Entry 8CLD (X-ray diffraction, 3.20 A resolution); this record covers chains B and F of the 6 polymer chains in the assembly.

Chain B:
Protein: Tubulin beta-2B chain
Source organism: Bos taurus
Reference sequence: Q6B856 (TBB2B_BOVIN); numbering as in UniProt (aligned over 1-445)
Chain sequence (445 residues; numbered 1 to 445; the number before each row is that of its first residue):
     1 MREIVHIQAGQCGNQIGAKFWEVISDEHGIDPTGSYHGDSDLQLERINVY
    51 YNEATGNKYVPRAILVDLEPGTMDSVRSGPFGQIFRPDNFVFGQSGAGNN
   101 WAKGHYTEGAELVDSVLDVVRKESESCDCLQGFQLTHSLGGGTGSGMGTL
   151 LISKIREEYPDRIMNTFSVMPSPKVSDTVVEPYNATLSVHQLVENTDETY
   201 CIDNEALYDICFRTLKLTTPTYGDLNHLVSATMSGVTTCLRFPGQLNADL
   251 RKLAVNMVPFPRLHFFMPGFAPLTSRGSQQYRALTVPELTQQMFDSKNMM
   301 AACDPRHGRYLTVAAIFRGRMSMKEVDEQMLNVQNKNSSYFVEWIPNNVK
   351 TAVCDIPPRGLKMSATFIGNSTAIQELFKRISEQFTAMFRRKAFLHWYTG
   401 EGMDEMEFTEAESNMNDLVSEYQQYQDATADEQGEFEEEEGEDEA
Disordered / not traced: 1, 429-445
Small-molecule neighbours: GDP (guanosine-5'-diphosphate): Gly10, Gln11, Cys12, Gln15, Ile16, Asn99, Ser138, Gly140, Gly141, Gly142, Thr143, Gly144, Val169, Pro171, Val175, Asp177, Glu181, Asn204, Leu207, Tyr222, Leu225, Asn226
Curated features (UniProtKB/Swiss-Prot):
  - motif: Met1 to Ile4 (MREI motif)
  - binding site (GTP): Gln11, Glu69, Ser138, Gly142, Thr143, Gly144, Asn204, Asn226
  - binding site (Mg(2+)): Glu69
  - modified residue: Ser40 (Phosphoserine), Thr55 (Phosphothreonine), Lys58 (N6-acetyllysine), Ser172 (Phosphoserine), Thr285 (Phosphothreonine), Thr290 (Phosphothreonine), Arg318 (Omega-N-methylarginine), Glu438 (5-glutamyl polyglutamate)
  - cross-link (Glycyl lysine isopeptide (Lys-Gly)): Lys58 (interchain with G-Cter in ubiquitin), Lys324 (interchain with G-Cter in ubiquitin)

Chain F:
Protein: Tubulin tyrosine ligase
Source organism: Pavo cristatus
Reference sequence: A0A8C9FGJ1 (A0A8C9FGJ1_PAVCR); residues 1-378 here = UniProt positions 1-378
Chain sequence (384 residues; row label = number of the first residue in the row):
     1 MYTFVVRDENSSVYAEVSRLLLATGQWKRLRKDNPRFNLMLGERNRLPFG
    51 RLGHEPGLVQLVNYYRGADKLCRKASLVKLIKTSPELSESCTWFPESYVI
   101 YPTNLKTPVAPAQNGIRHLINNTRTDEREVFLAAYNRRREGREGNVWIAK
   151 SSAGAKGEGILISSEASELLDFIDEQGQVHVIQKYLEKPLLLEPGHRKFD
   201 IRSWVLVDHLYNIYLYREGVLRTSSEPYNSANFQDKTCHLTNHCIQKEYS
   251 KNYGRYEEGNEMFFEEFNQYLMDALNTTLENSILLQIKHIIRSCLMCIEP
   301 AISTKHLHYQSFQLFGFDFMVDEELKVWLIEVNGAPACAQKLYAELCQGI
   351 VDVAISSVFPLADTGQKTSQPTSIFIKLHHHHHH
Disordered / not traced: 104-125, 151-159, 248-251, 363-371, 381-384
Construct notes: expression tag (379-384)
Small-molecule neighbours: AMP-PCP (ACP; phosphomethylphosphonic acid adenylate ester): Lys74, Pro95, Ile148, Lys150, Gln183, Lys184, Tyr185, Leu186, Lys198, Asp200, Arg202, Arg222, His239, Leu240, Thr241, Asn242, Asp318, Met320, Ile330, Glu331, Asn333

Chain B / chain F interface:
Pairs across the interface (10):
  Leu331(B) - Arg36(F)
  Leu331(B) - Pro56(F)
  Leu331(B) - Gly57(F)
  Gln334(B) - Arg36(F)
  Asn335(B) - Thr3(F)
  Asn335(B) - Arg36(F)  hydrogen bond
  Asn335(B) - Gly57(F)  hydrogen bond (side chain-backbone)
  Asn335(B) - Leu58(F)
  Ser338(B) - Leu30(F)
  Ser338(B) - Asn34(F)  hydrogen bond
Interface residues without a listed pair, chain B (6 interface residues in all): Glu343, Asn347
Interface residues without a listed pair, chain F (9 interface residues in all): Asp33, Glu55

Summary:
6 residues of chain B face 9 of chain F across their interface, with 3 hydrogen bonds. Polar pairs include
Asn335(B)-Arg36(F), Asn335(B)-Gly57(F) and Ser338(B)-Asn34(F). Ligands of chain B: GDP. Ligands of chain F:
AMP-PCP.
Chain B is Tubulin beta-2B chain (Bos taurus) and chain F is Tubulin tyrosine ligase (Pavo cristatus); the
structure, Ansamitocin P3 bound to tubulin (T2R-TTL) complex, was determined by X-ray diffraction, deposited
together with 8CL9, 8CLB, 8CLC, 8CLE, 8CLF, 8CLG and 8CLH.
